6CDE - chains M and N of the 24 polymer chains in the assembly; structure by electron microscopy, 3.80 A resolution.

Chain M:
Name: PGT122 Heavy chain
Organism: Homo sapiens
Sequence (228 residues; numbered 1 to 228; the number before each row is that of its first residue):
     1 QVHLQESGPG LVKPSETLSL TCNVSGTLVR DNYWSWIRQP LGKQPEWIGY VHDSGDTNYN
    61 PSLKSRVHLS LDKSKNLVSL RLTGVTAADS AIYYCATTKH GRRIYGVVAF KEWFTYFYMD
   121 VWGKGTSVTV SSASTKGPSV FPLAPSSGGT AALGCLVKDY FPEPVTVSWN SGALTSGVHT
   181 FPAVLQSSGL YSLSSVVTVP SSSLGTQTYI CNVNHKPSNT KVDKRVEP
Disordered / not traced: 133-228
Cystine bridges: Cys-22/Cys-95

Chain N:
Name: PGT122 Light Chain
Organism: Homo sapiens
Sequence (210 residues; each row starts with the number of its first residue; note: 1 number in that range is skipped by the numbering (no residue carries it; nothing is unmodelled there); a row labelled like 67A-67C holds insertion residues (67A, then the next letters in order)):
     6 APTF
    11 VSVAPGQTAR ITCGEESLGS RSVIWYQQRP GQAPSLIIYN NNDRPSGIPD RFSGSPG
67A-67C STF
    68 GTTATLTITS VEAGDEADYY CHIWDSRR
95A-95C PTN
    96 WVFGEGTTLI VLSQPKAAPS VTLFPPSSEE LQANKATLVC LISDFYPGAV TVAWKADSSP
   156 VKAGVETTTP SKQSNNKYAA SSYLSLTPEQ WKSHKSYSCQ VTHEGSTVEK TVAPT
Disordered / not traced: 110-210
Cystine bridges: Cys-23/Cys-88

Interface between chain M and chain N:
Pairs across the interface - 41 pairs, chain M then chain N:
  Gln-39(M) / Tyr-87(N)
  Lys-43(M) / Tyr-87(N)
  Gln-44(M) / Tyr-87(N)
  Gln-44(M) / Val-97(N)
  Gln-44(M) / Phe-98(N)
  Gln-44(M) / Gly-99(N)
  Pro-45(M) / Tyr-87(N)
  Pro-45(M) / Val-97(N)
  Pro-45(M) / Phe-98(N)
  Glu-46(M) / Trp-96(N)
  Trp-47(M) / Trp-91(N)  hydrophobic
  Trp-47(M) / Trp-96(N)  hydrogen bond (backbone-backbone)
  Ile-48(M) / Trp-96(N)
  Tyr-50(M) / Trp-96(N)  hydrophobic
  Tyr-59(M) / Trp-96(N)
  Asn-60(M) / Trp-96(N)
  Pro-61(M) / Trp-96(N)
  Tyr-94(M) / Gln-42(N)  hydrogen bond (side chain-backbone)
  Tyr-94(M) / Ala-43(N)
  Tyr-94(M) / Pro-44(N)
  Arg-103(M) / Arg-31(N)
  Arg-103(M) / Gly-67(N)  hydrogen bond (side chain-backbone)
  Tyr-105(M) / Ser-93(N)
  Phe-114(M) / Trp-91(N)  hydrophobic
  Phe-114(M) / Ser-93(N)
  Thr-115(M) / Trp-91(N)
  Tyr-116(M) / Ser-32(N)
  Tyr-116(M) / Tyr-49(N)
  Tyr-116(M) / Asn-50(N)
  Tyr-116(M) / Trp-91(N)  hydrophobic
  Phe-117(M) / Ile-34(N)
  Phe-117(M) / Trp-91(N)
  Tyr-118(M) / Leu-46(N)  hydrophobic
  Tyr-118(M) / Tyr-49(N)  hydrophobic
  Met-119(M) / Tyr-36(N)  hydrogen bond
  Met-119(M) / Leu-46(N)
  Trp-122(M) / Tyr-36(N)  hydrophobic
  Trp-122(M) / Ala-43(N)  hydrophobic
  Trp-122(M) / Pro-44(N)  hydrogen bond (side chain-backbone)
  Trp-122(M) / Ser-45(N)
  Gly-123(M) / Ala-43(N)
Interface residues without a listed pair, chain M (24 interface residues in all): Gly-49, Asn-58
Interface residues without a listed pair, chain N (22 interface residues in all): Ser-30, Gln-38, Asn-95C

Overview:
The interface between chain M and chain N involves 24 residues on one side and 22 on the other; the contacts
include 5 hydrogen bonds. Polar contacts include Tyr-94(M)/Gln-42(N), Arg-103(M)/Gly-67(N) and
Met-119(M)/Tyr-36(N).
Chain M is PGT122 Heavy chain and chain N is PGT122 Light Chain, both from Homo sapiens; the structure,
Cryo-EM structure at 3.8 A resolution of vaccine-elicited antibody vFP20.01 in complex with HIV-1 Env BG505
..., was determined by electron microscopy, deposited together with 5TKJ, 5TKK, 6CDI and 6CDO.
